PDB entry 8WY5 | electron microscopy, 3.12 A resolution | chains C and G of the 8 polymer chains in the assembly

# Chain C
Molecule: Endonuclease GajA
Source organism: Bacillus cereus VD045
Notes: EC 3.1.-.-
UniProtKB: J8H9C1 (GAJA_BACC6); numbering as in UniProt (aligned over 1-578)
Sequence (578 residues; numbered 1 to 578; the number before each row is that of its first residue):
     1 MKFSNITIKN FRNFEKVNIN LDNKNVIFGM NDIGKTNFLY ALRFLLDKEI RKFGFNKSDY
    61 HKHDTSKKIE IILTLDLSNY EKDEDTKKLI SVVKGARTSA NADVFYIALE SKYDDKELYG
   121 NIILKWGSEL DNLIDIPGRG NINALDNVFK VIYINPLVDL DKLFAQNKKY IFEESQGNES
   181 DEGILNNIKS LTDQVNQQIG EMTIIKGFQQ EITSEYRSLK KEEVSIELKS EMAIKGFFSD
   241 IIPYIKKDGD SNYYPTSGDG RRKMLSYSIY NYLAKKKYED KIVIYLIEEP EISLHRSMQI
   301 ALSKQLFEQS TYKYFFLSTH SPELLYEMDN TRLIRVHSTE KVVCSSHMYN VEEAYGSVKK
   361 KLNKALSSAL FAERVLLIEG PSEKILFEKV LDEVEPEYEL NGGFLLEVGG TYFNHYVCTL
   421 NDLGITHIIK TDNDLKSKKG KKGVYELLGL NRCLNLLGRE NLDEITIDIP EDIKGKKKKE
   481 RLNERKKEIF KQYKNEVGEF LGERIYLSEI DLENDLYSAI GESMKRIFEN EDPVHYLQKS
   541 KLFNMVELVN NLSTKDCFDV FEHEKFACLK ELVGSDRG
Not modelled in the structure: 157-280, 352-362, 576-578
Bound ions: Ca2+: Asp432, Asp511 (shared with DC11(G) of chain G)
Curated features (UniProtKB/Swiss-Prot):
  - binding site (ATP): Asp32 to Thr36
  - binding site (a divalent metal cation): Glu379, Glu383, Asp463, Glu464, Glu513
  - site (Interaction with GajB): Lys94, Arg97
  - mutagenesis: Lys35 (K35A: Retains endonuclease activity), His320 (H320A: Retains endonuclease activity, ATP only partially inhibits endonuclease activity), Glu379 (E379A: Loss of endonuclease activity), Asp511 (D511A: Loss of endonuclease activity), Lys541 (K541A: Loss of endonuclease activity)

# Chain G
Molecule: 19-nt DNA strand
Sequence (19 nucleotides; numbered 2 to 20; the number before each row is that of its first residue):
     2 TTAATAACCC GGTTATTTT
Bound ions: Ca2+: DC11 (shared with Asp432(C), Asp511(C) of chain C)

# How chain C and chain G interact
Contacting residue pairs - 18 pairs, chain C then chain G:
  Glu379(C) with DC11(G), sugar contact
  Gly380(C) with DC11(G), phosphate contact
  Pro381(C) with DC11(G), phosphate contact; DG12(G), phosphate contact
  Ser382(C) with DG12(G), hydrogen bond to the phosphate
  Gly409(C) with DC11(G), sugar contact
  Thr411(C) with DC10(G), sugar contact
  Asp434(C) with DC10(G), phosphate contact
  Leu435(C) with DC9(G), sugar contact
  Lys436(C) with DA8(G), base contact; DC9(G), sugar contact
  Ser437(C) with DA8(G), phosphate contact
  Lys439(C) with DA7(G), hydrogen bond to the base
  Leu448(C) with DC9(G), sugar contact
  Lys541(C) with DC11(G), salt bridge to the phosphate; DG12(G), salt bridge to the phosphate
  Leu542(C) with DG12(G), phosphate contact; DG13(G), phosphate contact
Also at the interface, not in a pair above, chain C (15 interface residues in all): Gly410

# In short
Chain C and chain G form an interface of 15 and 7 residues respectively, with 2 hydrogen bonds and 2 salt
bridges. Polar contacts include Lys439(C)-DA7(G), Ser382(C)-DG12(G) and Lys541(C)-DC11(G).
Here chain C is Endonuclease GajA (Bacillus cereus VD045) and chain G is a 19-nt DNA strand. Entry 8WY5
(Structure of Gabija GajA in complex with DNA) was determined by electron microscopy together with 8JQB, 8JQC,
8X51 and 8X5N from the same study.
